Entry 5ZDN (X-ray diffraction, 2.02 A resolution); this record covers chain A.

Chain A:
Molecule: FomD
Organism: Streptomyces fradiae
Reference sequence: D2SNF7 (D2SNF7_STRFR); residues 1-207 here = UniProt positions 1-207
Sequence (211 residues; row label = number of the first residue in the row; numbers below 1 keep their minus sign (Gly-3 is residue -3)):
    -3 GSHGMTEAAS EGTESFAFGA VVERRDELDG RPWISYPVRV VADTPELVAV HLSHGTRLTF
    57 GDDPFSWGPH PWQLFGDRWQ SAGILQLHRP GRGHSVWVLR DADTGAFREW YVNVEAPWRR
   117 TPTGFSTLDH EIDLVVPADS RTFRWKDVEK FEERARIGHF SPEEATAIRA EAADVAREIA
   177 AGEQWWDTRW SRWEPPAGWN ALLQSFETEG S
Unresolved in the structure: -3 to 10, 203-207
Sequence notes: expression tag (-3 to 0); engineered mutation Phe139 (Leu in D2SNF7)
Swiss-Prot annotation at these positions:
  - active site: Lys142 (Proton donor)
  - binding site (CDP): Trp68, Arg74, Gln76, Ser77, Lys142
  - binding site (a divalent metal cation): Asn109, Asp125, Glu127, Asp129, Asp143
  - mutagenesis: Tyr107 (Y107F: 250-fold decrease in kcat with (S)-HPP-CMP as substrate. Does not affect the KM for (S)-HPP-CMP), Lys142 (K142A: 10-fold increase in KM for (S)-HPP-CMP)

Summary:
From UniProt: active-site residue Lys142, 5 CDP-binding residues, 5 divalent metal cation-binding residues and
2 mutagenesis sites.
Chain A is FomD (Streptomyces fradiae); the structure, The complex structure of FomD with CDP, was determined
by X-ray diffraction together with 5ZDM from the same study.
